PDB entry 2VJH | X-ray diffraction, 2.20 A resolution | chains A and C of the 4 polymer chains in the assembly

[Chain A (and C)]
Molecule: Phycoerythrin alpha chain
Organism: Gloeobacter violaceus
Notes: chain C of this document is another copy of the same molecule, construct and numbering; everything in this record applies to it too
Reference sequence: Q7NLD7 (Q7NLD7_GLOVI); residue numbers follow UniProt; this construct covers 1-164
Chain sequence (164 residues; row label = number of the first residue in the row):
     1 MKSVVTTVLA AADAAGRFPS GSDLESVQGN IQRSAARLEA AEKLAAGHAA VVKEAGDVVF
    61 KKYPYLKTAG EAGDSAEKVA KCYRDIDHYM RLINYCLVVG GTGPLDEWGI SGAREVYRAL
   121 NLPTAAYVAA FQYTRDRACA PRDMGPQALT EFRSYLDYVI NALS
Covalently attached groups: phycoerythrobilin (PEB) linked to C82, C139
Residues lining bound ligands:
  - phycoerythrobilin (PEB), molecule 1: L24, E25, Q28
  - phycoerythrobilin (PEB), molecule 2: R33, Q147, T150, E151
  - phycoerythrobilin (PEB), molecule 3: K43, L44, G47, A50, V51, E54, R137, A138, R142, D143, M144, F152
  - phycoerythrobilin (PEB), molecule 4: V59, F60, L66, A72, G73, K78, K81, R84, D85, H88, Y89, L92, W108, V116, Y117, L120, L122, P123, A126, Y127

[Interface between chain A and chain C]
Pairs across the interface - 39 pairs, chain A then chain C:
  K2(A) - R17(C)
  K2(A) - S22(C)
  S3(A) - S22(C)
  V4(A) - S22(C)
  V4(A) - E25(C)
  V4(A) - S26(C)
  T7(A) - A11(C)
  A11(A) - T7(C)
  R17(A) - K2(C)
  R17(A) - T102(C)  hydrogen bond
  R17(A) - D106(C)  salt bridge
  R17(A) - Y158(C)  hydrogen bond
  S20(A) - T102(C)
  S22(A) - K2(C)
  S22(A) - S3(C)
  S22(A) - V4(C)
  S22(A) - G100(C)
  E25(A) - V4(C)
  E25(A) - G29(C)
  E25(A) - N30(C)
  E25(A) - R33(C)
  E25(A) - R37(C)  salt bridge
  S26(A) - V4(C)
  S26(A) - S26(C)
  Q28(A) - Q32(C)
  G29(A) - E25(C)
  G29(A) - Q28(C)
  G29(A) - G29(C)
  N30(A) - E25(C)
  Q32(A) - Q28(C)
  Q32(A) - Q32(C)
  R33(A) - E25(C)
  R37(A) - E25(C)  salt bridge
  G100(A) - S22(C)
  G100(A) - E25(C)
  T102(A) - R17(C)  hydrogen bond
  T102(A) - S20(C)
  D106(A) - R17(C)  salt bridge
  Y158(A) - R17(C)  hydrogen bond
Other interface residues (no listed pair), chain A (25 interface residues in all): G21, D23, G101, E151, Y155
Other interface residues (no listed pair), chain C (25 interface residues in all): G21, D23, S34, G101, Y155

[Overview]
Chain A and chain C each contribute 25 residues to their interface, with 4 hydrogen bonds and 4 salt bridges.
Polar pairs include R17(A)-D106(C), E25(A)-R37(C) and R17(A)-T102(C). Ligands of chain A: phycoerythrobilin.
Phycoerythrobilin is covalently linked to C82(A) and C139(A).
Chain A and chain C are both Phycoerythrin alpha chain (Gloeobacter violaceus); the structure, The structure
of Phycoerythrin from Gloeobacter violaceus, was determined by X-ray diffraction.
